Entry 4UXW (X-ray diffraction, 3.15 A resolution); this record covers chains B and C of the 3 polymer chains in the assembly.

== Chain B (and C) ==
Protein: Diacylglycerol kinase
Source organism: Escherichia coli K-12
Notes: EC 2.7.1.107; chain C of this document is another copy of the same molecule, construct and numbering; everything in this record applies to it too
Reference sequence: P0ABN1 (KDGL_ECOLI); residues 1-121 here correspond to UniProt positions 2-122 (UniProt number = residue number + 1)
Amino-acid sequence (130 residues; row label = number of the first residue in the row; numbers below 1 keep their minus sign (Gly-8 is residue -8)):
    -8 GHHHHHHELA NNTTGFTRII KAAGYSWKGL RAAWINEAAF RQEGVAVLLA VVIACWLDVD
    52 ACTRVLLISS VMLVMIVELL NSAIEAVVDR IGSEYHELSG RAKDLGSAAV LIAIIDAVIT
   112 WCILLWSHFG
Unresolved in the structure: -8 to 4 (chain C: -8 to 15, 121)
Sequence notes: expression tag (-8 to 0); engineered mutation Cys53 (Ile54 in P0ABN1), Leu70 (Ile71 in P0ABN1), Leu96 (Met97 in P0ABN1), Asp107 (Val108 in P0ABN1)
UniProt features mapped onto this chain:
  - active site: Glu69 (Proton acceptor)
  - binding site (ATP): Arg9, Tyr16, Glu28, Glu76, Glu85 to His87, Lys94, Asp95
  - binding site (substrate): Arg9, Ala13 to Trp18, Arg22 to Trp25, Ala30 to Glu34, Trp47 to Val50, Arg55, Glu69, Ser98, Trp112 to Trp117
  - binding site (a divalent metal cation): Glu28, Glu76
What the authors report for this chain:
  - specificity-determining residues: Val79, Gly83, Ser84, Glu85, Asp95 (proposed by the authors, not directly observed)
  - catalytic residues: Arg9, Glu34, Glu69, Asn72 (proposed by the authors, not directly observed)
  - mutagenesis - E69D, N72A, N72D, N72Q, D80A, G83P, D95A: abolished catalytic activity
  - mutagenesis - A30L, D95E, D95N: decreased catalytic activity
  - mutagenesis - K94A: abolished binding to ATP (from molecular simulation)

== How chain B and chain C interact ==
Contacting residue pairs (54):
  Thr5(B) with Arg32(C); Gln33(C), hydrogen bond
  Phe7(B) with Gln33(C)
  Ala13(B) with Ser98(C)
  Tyr16(B) with Asp95(C); Ser98(C)
  Ser17(B) with Ser98(C), hydrogen bond (side chain-backbone); Ala99(C); Leu102(C)
  Lys19(B) with Asp95(C), salt bridge
  Gly20(B) with Asp95(C); Leu96(C)
  Leu21(B) with Ala99(C)
  Ala24(B) with Leu96(C), hydrophobic
  Asn27(B) with Arg92(C)
  Ala52(B) with Leu115(C), hydrophobic; Ser118(C)
  Cys53(B) with Asp51(C); Cys53(C), hydrophobic; Thr54(C), hydrogen bond; Leu57(C)
  Val56(B) with Leu57(C), hydrophobic; Thr111(C); Ile114(C), hydrophobic
  Leu57(B) with Leu57(C), hydrophobic
  Ile59(B) with Ile114(C), hydrophobic
  Ser60(B) with Asp107(C)
  Met63(B) with Asp107(C); Ile110(C), hydrophobic
  Leu64(B) with Leu64(C), hydrophobic
  Ile67(B) with Leu64(C), hydrophobic; Val68(C), hydrophobic; Ala100(C); Ile103(C), hydrophobic; Ala104(C)
  Leu70(B) with Leu96(C), hydrophobic; Ala100(C), hydrophobic; Ile103(C), hydrophobic
  Leu71(B) with Leu71(C), hydrophobic; Ala100(C), hydrophobic
  Ser73(B) with Leu96(C)
  Ala74(B) with Ile75(C), hydrophobic; Ala93(C); Leu96(C); Gly97(C)
  Ala77(B) with Leu89(C); Ala93(C), hydrophobic
  Val78(B) with Ala93(C), hydrophobic
  Asp80(B) with Leu89(C)
  Arg81(B) with Gly83(C); Glu85(C), salt bridge; His87(C); Ser90(C), hydrogen bond
  Ile82(B) with Ile82(C), hydrophobic
Also at the interface, not in a pair above, chain B (33 interface residues in all): Ala23, Arg55, Met66, Ile75, Ser84
Also at the interface, not in a pair above, chain C (38 interface residues in all): Asn72, Val78, Val79, Ser84, Ile106

== Summary ==
33 residues of chain B and 38 residues of chain C are in contact, with 4 hydrogen bonds and 2 salt bridges.
Polar contacts include Lys19(B)-Asp95(C), Arg81(B)-Glu85(C) and Thr5(B)-Gln33(C). The paper reports catalytic
residues Arg9(B), Glu34(B) and Glu69(B) among others; E69D, N72A and N72D of chain B, among others, abolish
catalytic activity; 11 substitutions were tested in all.
Chain B and chain C are both Diacylglycerol kinase (Escherichia coli K-12); the structure, Structure of
delta4-DgkA-apo in 9.9 MAG, was determined by X-ray diffraction, deposited together with 4UXX, 4UXZ and 4UYO.
